Entry 5ILO (X-ray diffraction, 2.71 A resolution); this record covers chains A and B.

# Chain A (and B)
Name: Photoreceptor dehydrogenase, isoform C
Organism: Drosophila melanogaster
Notes: EC 1.1.1.1, 1.1.1.105; chain B of this document is another copy of the same molecule, construct and numbering; everything in this record applies to it too
Reference sequence: Q7KNR7 (Q7KNR7_DROME); numbering as in UniProt (aligned over 2-261)
Amino-acid sequence (271 residues; each row starts with the number of its first residue; numbers below 1 keep their minus sign (Met-9 is residue -9)):
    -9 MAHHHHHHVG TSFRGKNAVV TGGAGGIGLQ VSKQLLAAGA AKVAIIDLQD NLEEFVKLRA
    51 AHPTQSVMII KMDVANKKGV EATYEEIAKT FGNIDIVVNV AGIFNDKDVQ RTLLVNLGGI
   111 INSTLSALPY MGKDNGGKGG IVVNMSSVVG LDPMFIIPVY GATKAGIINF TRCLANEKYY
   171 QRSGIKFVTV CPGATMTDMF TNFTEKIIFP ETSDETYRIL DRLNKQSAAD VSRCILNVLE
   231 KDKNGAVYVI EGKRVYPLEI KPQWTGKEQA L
Disordered / not traced: -9 to -4, 204-212 (chain B: -9 to -4, 261)
Construct notes: initiating methionine (-9); expression tag (-8 to 1)
Ligand contacts: NAD (nicotinamide-adenine-dinucleotide): Gly12, Ala14, Gly15, Gly16, Ile17, Gly18, Ile36, Asp37, Leu38, Gln39, Met62, Asp63, Val64, Ala65, Val90, Ala91, Gly92, Ile93, Arg101, Val105, Met135, Ser136, Ser137, Val138, Tyr150, Lys154, Pro182, Gly183, Thr185, Thr187, Met189, Phe190
What the authors report for this chain:
  - catalytic residues: Ser137, Tyr150, Lys154
  - binding site for NAD: Ser137, Tyr150

# Interface between chain A and chain B
Contacting residue pairs (87; chain A residue first):
  Val99(A) - Ile111(B)  hydrophobic
  Gln100(A) - Leu104(B)
  Leu103(A) - Leu103(B)
  Leu103(A) - Leu107(B)  hydrophobic
  Leu103(A) - Gly108(B)
  Leu104(A) - Gln100(B)
  Leu107(A) - Leu103(B)  hydrophobic
  Gly108(A) - Leu103(B)
  Ile111(A) - Val99(B)  hydrophobic
  Leu115(A) - Ile198(B)  hydrophobic
  Leu118(A) - Phe199(B)  hydrophobic
  Val139(A) - Asn159(B)  hydrogen bond (backbone-side chain)
  Gly140(A) - Asn159(B)  hydrogen bond (backbone-side chain)
  Leu141(A) - Gln253(B)
  Asp142(A) - Pro252(B)
  Asp142(A) - Gln253(B)  hydrogen bond (side chain-backbone)
  Asp142(A) - Trp254(B)  hydrogen bond (side chain-backbone)
  Pro143(A) - Asn159(B)
  Pro143(A) - Arg162(B)
  Pro143(A) - Cys163(B)  hydrophobic
  Met144(A) - Cys163(B)  hydrogen bond (backbone-side chain)
  Phe145(A) - Cys163(B)
  Phe145(A) - Asn166(B)
  Pro148(A) - Phe160(B)  hydrophobic
  Pro148(A) - Cys163(B)  hydrophobic
  Gly151(A) - Asn159(B)
  Ala152(A) - Gly156(B)
  Ala152(A) - Asn159(B)  hydrogen bond (backbone-side chain)
  Ala152(A) - Phe160(B)  hydrophobic
  Ala155(A) - Ala155(B)
  Ala155(A) - Asn159(B)
  Gly156(A) - Ala152(B)
  Asn159(A) - Val139(B)  hydrogen bond (side chain-backbone)
  Asn159(A) - Gly140(B)  hydrogen bond (side chain-backbone)
  Asn159(A) - Pro143(B)
  Asn159(A) - Gly151(B)
  Asn159(A) - Ala152(B)  hydrogen bond (side chain-backbone)
  Asn159(A) - Ala155(B)
  Phe160(A) - Pro148(B)  hydrophobic
  Phe160(A) - Ala152(B)  hydrophobic
  Arg162(A) - Pro143(B)
  Cys163(A) - Pro143(B)  hydrophobic
  Cys163(A) - Met144(B)  hydrogen bond (side chain-backbone)
  Cys163(A) - Phe145(B)
  Cys163(A) - Pro148(B)  hydrophobic
  Leu164(A) - Phe199(B)  hydrophobic
  Asn166(A) - Phe145(B)
  Lys168(A) - Phe145(B)
  Lys168(A) - Glu205(B)
  Lys168(A) - Arg208(B)
  Tyr169(A) - Phe145(B)  hydrogen bond (side chain-backbone)
  Tyr169(A) - Ile146(B)
  Tyr169(A) - Phe199(B)
  Tyr169(A) - Thr202(B)
  Phe199(A) - Leu118(B)  hydrophobic
  Phe199(A) - Leu164(B)  hydrophobic
  Phe199(A) - Tyr169(B)
  Glu201(A) - Lys168(B)
  Glu201(A) - Arg172(B)  salt bridge
  Thr202(A) - Arg172(B)
  Val239(A) - Trp254(B)
  Glu241(A) - Trp254(B)  hydrogen bond
  Arg244(A) - Gln259(B)  hydrogen bond (side chain-backbone)
  Arg244(A) - Ala260(B)
  Val245(A) - Ala260(B)
  Tyr246(A) - Trp254(B)  hydrophobic
  Tyr246(A) - Glu258(B)
  Pro247(A) - Glu258(B)
  Pro247(A) - Ala260(B)
  Leu248(A) - Trp254(B)  hydrophobic
  Ile250(A) - Gln253(B)
  Pro252(A) - Asp142(B)
  Gln253(A) - Leu141(B)
  Gln253(A) - Asp142(B)  hydrogen bond (backbone-side chain)
  Gln253(A) - Ile250(B)
  Gln253(A) - Gln253(B)
  Trp254(A) - Asp142(B)
  Trp254(A) - Val239(B)  hydrophobic
  Trp254(A) - Glu241(B)
  Trp254(A) - Tyr246(B)  hydrophobic
  Trp254(A) - Leu248(B)  hydrophobic
  Glu258(A) - Tyr246(B)
  Gln259(A) - Pro247(B)
  Ala260(A) - Val245(B)
  Ala260(A) - Tyr246(B)  hydrophobic
  Leu261(A) - Val245(B)  hydrogen bond (backbone-backbone)
  Leu261(A) - Pro247(B)  hydrophobic
Interface residues without a listed pair, chain A (51 interface residues in all): Val149, Arg172, Ile198, Ser203
Interface residues without a listed pair, chain B (55 interface residues in all): Ala65, Leu115, Val149, Glu201, Asn227, Lys231, Arg244

# Summary
Chain A and chain B form an interface of 51 and 55 residues respectively, with 15 hydrogen bonds and 1 salt
bridge. Among the polar pairs are Glu201(A)-Arg172(B), Val139(A)-Asn159(B) and Gly140(A)-Asn159(B). Ligands of
chain A: NAD. The paper reports catalytic residues Ser137(A), Tyr150(A) and Lys154(A); a binding site for NAD
at Ser137(A) and Tyr150(A).
Chain A and chain B are both Photoreceptor dehydrogenase, isoform C (Drosophila melanogaster); the structure,
Crystal structure of photoreceptor dehydrogenase from Drosophila melanogaster, was determined by X-ray
diffraction (same publication as 5ILG).
